7SNA - chains A and B; structure by X-ray diffraction, 2.05 A resolution.

Chain A (and B):
Molecule: 3C-like proteinase
From: Feline coronavirus
Notes: chain B of this document is another copy of the same molecule, construct and numbering; everything in this record applies to it too
UniProtKB: B0LJQ9 (B0LJQ9_9ALPC); residues 1-302 here correspond to UniProt positions 2893-3194 (UniProt number = residue number + 2892)
Sequence (302 residues; numbered 1 to 302; the number before each row is that of its first residue):
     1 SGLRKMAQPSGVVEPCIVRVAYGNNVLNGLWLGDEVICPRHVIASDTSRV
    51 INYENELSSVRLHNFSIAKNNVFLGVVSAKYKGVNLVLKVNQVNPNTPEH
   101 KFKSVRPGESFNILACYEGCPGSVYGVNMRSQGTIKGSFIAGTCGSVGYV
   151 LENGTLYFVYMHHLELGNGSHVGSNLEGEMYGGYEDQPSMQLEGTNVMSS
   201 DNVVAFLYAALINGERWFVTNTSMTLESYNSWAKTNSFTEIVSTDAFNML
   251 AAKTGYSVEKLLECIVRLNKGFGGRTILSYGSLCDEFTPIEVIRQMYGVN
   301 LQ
Covalently attached groups: GC373 bound form, GC376 bound form (UED) linked to Cys144
Small-molecule neighbours: GC373 bound form, GC376 bound form (UED; N~2~-[(benzyloxy)carbonyl]-N-{(2S)-1-hydroxy-3-[(3S)-2-oxopyrrolidin-3-yl]propan-2-yl}-L-leucinamide): Leu27, His41, Thr47, Ile51, Tyr53, Phe139, Ile140, Ala141, His162, His163, Leu164, Glu165, His171, Asp186, Gln187, Pro188
What the authors report for this chain:
  - catalytic residues: His41, Cys144
  - binding site for GC373 bound form, GC376 bound form: Ser1, His41, Ile51, Phe139, Cys144, Leu164

Chain A / chain B interface:
Residue-residue contacts (66):
  Ser1(A) with Gly137(B); Ser138(B); Phe139(B), hydrogen bond (side chain-backbone); Ile140(B); Glu165(B), hydrogen bond; His171(B)
  Gly2(A) with Gly137(B); Ser138(B), hydrogen bond (backbone-side chain)
  Arg4(A) with Lys5(B); Tyr125(B); Gly126(B), hydrogen bond (side chain-backbone); Val127(B); Lys136(B), hydrogen bond (side chain-backbone); Gly137(B)
  Lys5(A) with Arg4(B)
  Met6(A) with Ser123(B), hydrogen bond; Tyr125(B), hydrophobic; Ser138(B)
  Ala7(A) with Ser123(B); Val124(B), hydrogen bond (backbone-backbone)
  Gln8(A) with Gly122(B)
  Pro9(A) with Ser10(B); Glu14(B); Gly122(B)
  Ser10(A) with Pro9(B); Ser10(B), hydrogen bond (backbone-side chain); Glu14(B), hydrogen bond (backbone-side chain)
  Gly11(A) with Gly11(B); Glu14(B), hydrogen bond (backbone-side chain)
  Glu14(A) with Pro9(B); Ser10(B), hydrogen bond (side chain-backbone); Gly11(B), hydrogen bond (side chain-backbone)
  Tyr117(A) with Gly298(B)
  Pro121(A) with Pro9(B)
  Gly122(A) with Pro9(B)
  Ser123(A) with Met6(B), hydrogen bond; Ala7(B); Pro9(B)
  Val124(A) with Ala7(B), hydrogen bond (backbone-backbone); Val124(B), hydrophobic
  Tyr125(A) with Arg4(B); Met6(B), hydrophobic
  Gly126(A) with Arg4(B), hydrogen bond (backbone-side chain)
  Val127(A) with Arg4(B)
  Lys136(A) with Arg4(B), hydrogen bond (backbone-side chain)
  Gly137(A) with Ser1(B); Gly2(B); Arg4(B)
  Ser138(A) with Ser1(B); Gly2(B), hydrogen bond (side chain-backbone); Met6(B); Gln295(B), hydrogen bond
  Phe139(A) with Ser1(B), hydrogen bond (backbone-backbone)
  Ile140(A) with Ser1(B); Gln295(B); Met296(B); Tyr297(B); Gly298(B)
  Glu165(A) with Ser1(B), hydrogen bond
  His171(A) with Ser1(B), hydrogen bond (side chain-backbone)
  Gln295(A) with Ser138(B), hydrogen bond; Ile140(B)
  Met296(A) with Ile140(B)
  Tyr297(A) with Ile140(B)
  Gly298(A) with Ile140(B)
  Leu301(A) with Tyr117(B), hydrophobic
Interface residues without a listed pair, chain A (35 interface residues in all): Leu3, Leu114, Gly169, Arg294
Interface residues without a listed pair, chain B (34 interface residues in all): Leu3, Gln8, Val12, Leu114, Pro121, Arg294
From the paper, about this interface:
  - specific contacts: Phe139(A)-Ser1(B) (hydrogen bond), Glu165(A)-Ser1(B) (hydrogen bond)

Summary:
The interface between chain A and chain B involves 35 residues on one side and 34 on the other, with 22
hydrogen bonds. Polar pairs include Ser1(A)-Phe139(B), Ser1(A)-Glu165(B) and Gly2(A)-Ser138(B). The authors
report hydrogen bonds between Phe139(A) and Ser1(B) and Glu165(A) and Ser1(B). From the paper: catalytic
residues His41(A) and Cys144(A); a binding site for GC373 bound form, GC376 bound form at Ser1(A), His41(A)
and Ile51(A) among others.
Chain A and chain B are both 3C-like proteinase (Feline coronavirus); the structure, Crystallization of feline
coronavirus Mpro with GC376 reveals mechanism of inhibition, was determined by X-ray diffraction (same
publication as 7SMV).
